PDB entry 9DDN | electron microscopy, 3.18 A resolution | chains A and E of the 9 polymer chains in the assembly

[Chain A (and E)]
Protein: Tol-Pal system protein TolQ
From: Escherichia coli
Notes: chain E of this document is another copy of the same molecule, construct and numbering; everything in this record applies to it too
Reference sequence: P0ABV0 (TOLQ_ECO57); numbering as in UniProt (aligned over 1-230)
Amino-acid sequence (230 residues; numbered 1 to 230; the number before each row is that of its first residue):
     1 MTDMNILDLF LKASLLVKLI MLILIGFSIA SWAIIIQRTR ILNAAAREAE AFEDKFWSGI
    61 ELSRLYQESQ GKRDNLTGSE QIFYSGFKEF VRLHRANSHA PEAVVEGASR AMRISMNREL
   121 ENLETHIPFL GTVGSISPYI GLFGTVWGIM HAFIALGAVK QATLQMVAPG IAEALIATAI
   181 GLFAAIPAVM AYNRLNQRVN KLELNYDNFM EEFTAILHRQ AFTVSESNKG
Unresolved in the structure: 1, 224-230 (chain E: 1-4, 226-230)

[Chain A / chain E interface]
Residue-residue contacts (31):
  Asp3(A) - His151(E)
  Leu164(A) - Leu156(E)  hydrophobic
  Leu164(A) - Leu164(E)  hydrophobic
  Gln165(A) - Leu156(E)
  Gln165(A) - Gly157(E)  hydrogen bond (side chain-backbone)
  Gln165(A) - Ala158(E)
  Gln165(A) - Val159(E)
  Ala168(A) - Phe153(E)
  Ala168(A) - Leu156(E)  hydrophobic
  Ile171(A) - Phe153(E)  hydrophobic
  Ala172(A) - Met150(E)
  Ala172(A) - Ile154(E)  hydrophobic
  Leu175(A) - Val146(E)
  Leu175(A) - Ile149(E)  hydrophobic
  Leu175(A) - Met150(E)  hydrophobic
  Ile176(A) - Met150(E)  hydrophobic
  Thr178(A) - Val146(E)
  Ala179(A) - Phe143(E)
  Leu182(A) - Leu142(E)  hydrophobic
  Leu182(A) - Phe143(E)
  Ile186(A) - Ile136(E)
  Ile186(A) - Tyr139(E)  hydrophobic
  Ile186(A) - Ile140(E)  hydrophobic
  Val189(A) - Ser135(E)
  Val189(A) - Ile136(E)  hydrophobic
  Met190(A) - Ile136(E)  hydrophobic
  Asn193(A) - Thr132(E)  hydrogen bond
  Asn208(A) - Arg118(E)  hydrogen bond
  Glu211(A) - Arg110(E)  salt bridge
  His218(A) - His99(E)  hydrogen bond
  Phe222(A) - His99(E)
Also at the interface, not in a pair above, chain A (25 interface residues in all): Thr2, Pro138, Pro169, Phe183, Gln197, Thr214
Also at the interface, not in a pair above, chain E (26 interface residues in all): Ile114, Pro128, Gly131, Trp147, Ala162

[Overview]
Chain A and chain E form an interface of 25 and 26 residues respectively; the contacts include 4 hydrogen
bonds and 1 salt bridge. Among the polar pairs are Glu211(A)-Arg110(E), Gln165(A)-Gly157(E) and
Asn193(A)-Thr132(E).
Chain A and chain E are both Tol-Pal system protein TolQ (Escherichia coli); the structure, E. coli TolAQR
conformation II, was determined by electron microscopy together with 9DDM, 9DDO, 9DDP and 9DDQ from the same
study.
